PDB entry 9H4A | X-ray diffraction, 2.80 A resolution | chains A and B

== Chain A (and B) ==
Protein: Protein NUCLEAR FUSION DEFECTIVE 2
Organism: Arabidopsis thaliana
Notes: chain B of this document is another copy of the same molecule, construct and numbering; everything in this record applies to it too
Reference sequence: Q9FYL8 (NFD2_ARATH); numbering as in UniProt (aligned over 30-191)
Amino-acid sequence (163 residues; numbered 30 to 192; the number before each row is that of its first residue):
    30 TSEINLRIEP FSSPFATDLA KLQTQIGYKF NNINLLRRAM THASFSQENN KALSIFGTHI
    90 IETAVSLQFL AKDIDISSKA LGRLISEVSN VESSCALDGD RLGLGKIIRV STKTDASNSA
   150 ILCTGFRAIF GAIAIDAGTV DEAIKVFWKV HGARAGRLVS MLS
Unresolved in the structure: 30-41, 185-192 (chain B: 30-41, 181-192)
Differences from the reference sequence: expression tag (192)
Disulfides: Cys-124/Cys-152

== Chain A / chain B interface ==
Residue-residue contacts (51):
  Leu-64(A) / Ile-103(B)  hydrophobic
  Arg-67(A) / Ile-103(B)
  Arg-67(A) / Asp-104(B)  salt bridge
  Glu-77(A) / Asp-104(B)
  Lys-80(A) / Ser-107(B)
  Ala-81(A) / Leu-99(B)  hydrophobic
  Ala-81(A) / Ile-105(B)
  Ala-81(A) / Ser-107(B)
  Ala-81(A) / Leu-110(B)
  Ile-84(A) / Ser-107(B)
  Phe-85(A) / Thr-92(B)
  Phe-85(A) / Ser-95(B)
  Phe-85(A) / Leu-96(B)  hydrophobic
  Phe-85(A) / Leu-99(B)  hydrophobic
  His-88(A) / Glu-91(B)  salt bridge
  His-88(A) / Thr-92(B)  hydrogen bond (backbone-side chain)
  Ile-89(A) / Thr-92(B)
  Glu-91(A) / His-88(B)  salt bridge
  Glu-91(A) / Glu-91(B)
  Thr-92(A) / Phe-85(B)
  Thr-92(A) / His-88(B)  hydrogen bond (side chain-backbone)
  Thr-92(A) / Ile-89(B)
  Thr-92(A) / Thr-92(B)
  Thr-92(A) / Val-169(B)
  Ser-95(A) / Phe-85(B)
  Ser-95(A) / His-88(B)
  Leu-96(A) / Phe-85(B)  hydrophobic
  Leu-96(A) / Ala-163(B)
  Leu-99(A) / Ala-81(B)
  Leu-99(A) / Phe-85(B)  hydrophobic
  Leu-99(A) / Ile-164(B)  hydrophobic
  Ile-103(A) / Leu-64(B)  hydrophobic
  Ile-103(A) / Arg-67(B)
  Asp-104(A) / Arg-67(B)  salt bridge
  Ile-105(A) / Ala-81(B)
  Ser-107(A) / Lys-80(B)
  Ser-107(A) / Ile-84(B)
  Leu-110(A) / Ala-81(B)
  Ile-114(A) / His-88(B)
  Ile-164(A) / Leu-96(B)
  Ile-164(A) / Leu-99(B)  hydrophobic
  Ile-164(A) / Ala-100(B)
  Thr-168(A) / Asp-170(B)
  Val-169(A) / Thr-92(B)
  Val-169(A) / Leu-96(B)  hydrophobic
  Val-169(A) / Asp-170(B)  hydrogen bond (backbone-side chain)
  Val-169(A) / Ile-173(B)  hydrophobic
  Asp-170(A) / Thr-168(B)  hydrogen bond
  Asp-170(A) / Val-169(B)  hydrogen bond (side chain-backbone)
  Asp-170(A) / Asp-170(B)  hydrogen bond (backbone-side chain)
  Ile-173(A) / Val-169(B)  hydrophobic
Other interface residues (no listed pair), chain A (27 interface residues in all): Leu-82, Ala-163
Other interface residues (no listed pair), chain B (27 interface residues in all): Leu-82, Ile-114

== Summary ==
The chain A/chain B interface involves 27 residues from each chain; the contacts include 6 hydrogen bonds and
4 salt bridges. Among the polar pairs are Arg-67(A)/Asp-104(B), His-88(A)/Glu-91(B) and His-88(A)/Thr-92(B).
Chain A and chain B are both Protein NUCLEAR FUSION DEFECTIVE 2 (Arabidopsis thaliana); the structure,
Ribonuclease-three Like 4 crystallization and structure determination at room temperature in the CrystalChip,
was determined by X-ray diffraction (same publication as 9H3E and 9H3H).
